5DJA - chains A and B of the 3 polymer chains in the assembly; structure by X-ray diffraction, 2.90 A resolution.

Chain A:
Protein: Ig gamma-1 chain C region
From: Homo sapiens
Reference sequence: P01857 (IGHG1_HUMAN); residues 221-447 here correspond to UniProt positions 104-330 (UniProt number = residue number - 117)
Amino-acid sequence (227 residues; numbered 221 to 447; the number before each row is that of its first residue):
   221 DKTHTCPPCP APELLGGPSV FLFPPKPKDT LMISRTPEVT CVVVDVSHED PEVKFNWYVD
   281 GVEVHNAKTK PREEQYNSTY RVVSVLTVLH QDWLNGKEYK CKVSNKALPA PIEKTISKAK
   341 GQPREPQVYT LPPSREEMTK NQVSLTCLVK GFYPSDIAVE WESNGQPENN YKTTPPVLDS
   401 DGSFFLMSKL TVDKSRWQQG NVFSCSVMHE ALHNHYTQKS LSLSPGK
Disordered / not traced: 221-236, 445-447
Differences from the reference sequence: variant Glu356 (Asp239 in P01857), Met358 (Leu241 in P01857); engineered mutation Met407 (Tyr290 in P01857)
Disulfide bonds: Cys261-Cys321, Cys367-Cys425
Glycans and other covalent adducts: glycan linked to Asn297
Curated features (UniProtKB/Swiss-Prot):
  - glycosylation: Asn297 (N-linked (GlcNAc...) (complex) asparagine)

Chain B:
Protein: Ig gamma-1 chain C region
From: Homo sapiens
Reference sequence: P01857 (IGHG1_HUMAN); residues 221-447 here correspond to UniProt positions 104-330 (UniProt number = residue number - 117)
Amino-acid sequence (240 residues; numbered 208 to 447; the number before each row is that of its first residue):
   208 HHHHHHHHSG SGSDKTHTCP PCPAPELLGG PSVFLFPPKP KDTLEASRTP EVTCVVVDVS
   268 HEDPEVKFNW YVDGVEVHNA KTKPREEQYN STYRVVSVLT VLHQDWLNGK EYKCKVSNKA
   328 LPAPIEKTIS KAKGQPREPQ VYTLPPSREE MTKNQVSLIC LVKGFYPSDI AVEWESNGQP
   388 ENNYKTTPPV LDSDGSFFLY SKLTVDKSRW QQGNVFSCSV MHEALHNAYT QKSLSLSPGK
Disordered / not traced: 208-236, 444-447
Differences from the reference sequence: expression tag (208-220); engineered mutation Glu252 (Met135 in P01857), Ala253 (Ile136 in P01857), Ile366 (Thr249 in P01857), Ala435 (His318 in P01857); variant Glu356 (Asp239 in P01857), Met358 (Leu241 in P01857)
Disulfide bonds: Cys261-Cys321, Cys367-Cys425
Glycans and other covalent adducts: glycan linked to Asn297
Curated features (UniProtKB/Swiss-Prot):
  - glycosylation: Asn297 (N-linked (GlcNAc...) (complex) asparagine)

Chain A / chain B interface:
Residue-residue contacts (37):
  Gln347(A) - Lys360(B)
  Val348(A) - Glu356(B)
  Tyr349(A) - Ser354(B)
  Tyr349(A) - Glu356(B)
  Tyr349(A) - Glu357(B)
  Tyr349(A) - Lys360(B)  hydrogen bond
  Thr350(A) - Ser354(B)
  Leu351(A) - Pro352(B)
  Leu351(A) - Ile366(B)  hydrophobic
  Pro352(A) - Leu351(B)
  Ser354(A) - Tyr349(B)
  Glu357(A) - Tyr349(B)
  Glu357(A) - Lys370(B)
  Lys360(A) - Gln347(B)
  Lys360(A) - Tyr349(B)
  Ser364(A) - Leu368(B)
  Thr366(A) - Tyr407(B)  hydrogen bond
  Leu368(A) - Ile366(B)  hydrophobic
  Lys370(A) - Glu357(B)
  Lys370(A) - Ser364(B)
  Lys392(A) - Leu398(B)
  Lys392(A) - Phe405(B)
  Thr394(A) - Thr394(B)
  Thr394(A) - Val397(B)
  Val397(A) - Thr394(B)
  Leu398(A) - Lys392(B)
  Asp399(A) - Lys409(B)  salt bridge
  Ser400(A) - Asn390(B)
  Phe405(A) - Lys392(B)
  Phe405(A) - Lys409(B)
  Met407(A) - Ile366(B)  hydrophobic
  Met407(A) - Tyr407(B)  hydrophobic
  Met407(A) - Lys409(B)
  Lys409(A) - Asp399(B)  salt bridge
  Lys409(A) - Phe405(B)
  Lys409(A) - Tyr407(B)
  Lys439(A) - Glu356(B)  salt bridge
Also at the interface, not in a pair above, chain A (29 interface residues in all): Pro353, Glu356, Asn390, Thr393, Pro395, Ser408
Also at the interface, not in a pair above, chain B (24 interface residues in all): Thr350, Pro395, Ser400

Overview:
29 residues of chain A and 24 residues of chain B are in contact, with 2 hydrogen bonds and 3 salt bridges.
Polar contacts include Asp399(A)-Lys409(B), Lys409(A)-Asp399(B) and Lys439(A)-Glu356(B).
Chain A is Ig gamma-1 chain C region and chain B is Ig gamma-1 chain C region, both from Homo sapiens; the
structure, Fc Heterodimer Design 9.1 Y407M + T366I, was determined by X-ray diffraction together with 5DI8,
5DJ0, 5DJ2, 5DJ6, 5DJ8, 5DJC and 10 further entries from the same study.
